Entry 8QU2 (X-ray diffraction, 1.45 A resolution); this record covers chains A and B of the 3 polymer chains in the assembly.

# Chain A
Name: Nuclear transcription factor Y subunit alpha
Reference sequence: P23511 (NFYA_HUMAN); residues 270-285 here = UniProt positions 270-285
Chain sequence (18 residues; numbered 269 to 286; the number before each row is that of its first residue):
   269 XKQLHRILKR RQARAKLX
Unresolved in the structure: 285-286
Construct notes: acetylation (269); engineered mutation Leu-272 (Tyr in P23511); amidation (286)
Modified positions: ACE (acetyl group) at position 269, NH2 (amino group) at position 286; Leu-272 (norleucine; NLE); Leu-276 (2-methyl-L-norleucine; MK8)
Covalently attached groups: covalent link Leu-272/Leu-276

# Chain B
Name: Nuclear transcription factor Y subunit beta
Organism: Homo sapiens
Reference sequence: P25208 (NFYB_HUMAN); residue numbers follow UniProt; this construct covers 51-143
Chain sequence (95 residues; row label = number of the first residue in the row):
    49 GPSFREQDIY LPIANVARIM KNAIPQTGKI AKDAKECVQE CVSEFISFIT SEASERCHQE
   109 KRKTINGEDI LFAMSTLGFD SYVEPLKLYL QKFRE
Unresolved in the structure: 49-56
Construct notes: expression tag (49-50)
Curated features (UniProtKB/Swiss-Prot):
  - DNA-binding region: Leu-59 to Ala-65
  - region: Val-86 to Ile-97 (Subunit association domain (SAD))
  - cross-link: Lys-140 (Glycyl lysine isopeptide (Lys-Gly) (interchain with G-Cter in ubiquitin))

# Chain A / chain B interface
Pairs across the interface - 16 pairs, chain A then chain B:
  Lys-270(A) / Thr-124(B)
  Lys-270(A) / Leu-125(B)
  Lys-270(A) / Gly-126(B)
  Gln-271(A) / Phe-96(B)
  Gln-271(A) / Leu-125(B)  hydrogen bond (side chain-backbone)
  Gln-271(A) / Phe-127(B)
  Arg-274(A) / Phe-96(B)
  Arg-274(A) / Ser-99(B)  hydrogen bond
  Arg-274(A) / Glu-100(B)  salt bridge
  Arg-274(A) / Glu-103(B)  salt bridge
  Ile-275(A) / Phe-96(B)  hydrophobic
  Lys-277(A) / Glu-103(B)  salt bridge
  Arg-278(A) / Glu-92(B)  salt bridge
  Arg-278(A) / Ser-95(B)
  Arg-278(A) / Ser-99(B)
  Arg-282(A) / Glu-92(B)  salt bridge

# Overview
7 residues of chain A face 10 of chain B across their interface, with 2 hydrogen bonds and 5 salt bridges.
Among the polar pairs are Arg-274(A)/Glu-100(B), Arg-274(A)/Glu-103(B) and Lys-277(A)/Glu-103(B). UniProt
lists a DNA-binding region on chain B.
Here chain A is Nuclear transcription factor Y subunit alpha and chain B is Nuclear transcription factor Y
subunit beta (Homo sapiens). Entry 8QU2 (NF-YB/C Heterodimer in Complex with a 16-mer NF-YA-derived Peptide
Stabilized with C8-Hydrocarbon Linker) was determined by X-ray diffraction (same publication as 8QU3 and
8QU4).
